3A1B - chain A; structure by X-ray diffraction, 2.29 A resolution.

# Chain A
Name: DNA (cytosine-5)-methyltransferase 3A, Histone H3.1
From: Homo sapiens
Notes: EC 2.1.1.37; fragment: ADD(ATRX-DNMT3-DNMT3L) domain(residues 476-614), (Histone H3.1)
Reference sequence: chimeric construct of P68431, Q9Y6K1: residues 456-475 from P68431 (H31_HUMAN) positions 2-21 (UniProt number = residue number - 454); residues 476-614 from Q9Y6K1 positions 476-614 (same numbers)
Sequence (159 residues; each row starts with the number of its first residue):
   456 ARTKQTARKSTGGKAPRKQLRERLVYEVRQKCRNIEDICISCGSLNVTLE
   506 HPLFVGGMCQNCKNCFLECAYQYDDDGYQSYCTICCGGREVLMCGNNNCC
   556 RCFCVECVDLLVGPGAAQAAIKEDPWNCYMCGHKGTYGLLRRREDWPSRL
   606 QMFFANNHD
Not modelled in the structure: 465-471, 611-614
Bound ions: Zn2+ site 1: Cys494, Cys497, Cys514, Cys517; Zn2+ site 2: Cys537, Cys540, Cys559, Cys562; Zn2+ site 3: Cys549, Cys554, Cys583, Cys586
Curated features (UniProtKB/Swiss-Prot):
  - modified residue: Arg457 (Asymmetric dimethylarginine), Thr458 (Phosphothreonine), Lys459 (Allysine), Gln460 (5-glutamyl dopamine), Thr461 (Phosphothreonine), Arg463 (Citrulline), Lys464 (N6,N6,N6-trimethyllysine), Ser465 (ADP-ribosylserine), Thr466 (Phosphothreonine), Lys469 (N6-(2-hydroxyisobutyryl)lysine), Arg472 (Asymmetric dimethylarginine), Lys473 (N6-(2-hydroxyisobutyryl)lysine)
  - lipidation: Lys473 (N6-decanoyllysine)
  - zinc finger: Ile493 to Glu523 (GATA-type), Gln534 to Gly590 (PHD-type)
What the authors report for this chain:
  - conformationally variable residues (order/disorder transition): Lys577 to Pro580
  - binding site for DNA (cytosine-5)-methyltransferase 3A, Histone H3.1 (chain A): Cys541 to Glu545, Met548, Ala575, Ile576, Glu578

# Overview
The Zn2+ site 1 is built by Cys494, Cys497, Cys514 and Cys517. Cys537, Cys540, Cys559 and Cys562 coordinate
Zn2+ site 2. From the paper: a binding site for DNA (cytosine-5)-methyltransferase 3A, Histone H3.1 (chain A)
at Cys541, Met548 and Ala575 among others; conformational variability at Lys577.
Chain A is DNA (cytosine-5)-methyltransferase 3A, Histone H3.1 (Homo sapiens); the structure, Crystal
structure of the DNMT3A ADD domain in complex with histone H3, was determined by X-ray diffraction (same
publication as 3A1A).
